PDB entry 1FZ0 | X-ray diffraction, 2.07 A resolution | chains C and E of the 6 polymer chains in the assembly

# Chain C
Name: Methane monooxygenase component A, beta chain
Organism: Methylococcus capsulatus
Notes: EC 1.14.13.25
Reference sequence: P18798 (MEMB_METCA); numbering as in UniProt (aligned over 1-389)
Amino-acid sequence (389 residues; row label = number of the first residue in the row):
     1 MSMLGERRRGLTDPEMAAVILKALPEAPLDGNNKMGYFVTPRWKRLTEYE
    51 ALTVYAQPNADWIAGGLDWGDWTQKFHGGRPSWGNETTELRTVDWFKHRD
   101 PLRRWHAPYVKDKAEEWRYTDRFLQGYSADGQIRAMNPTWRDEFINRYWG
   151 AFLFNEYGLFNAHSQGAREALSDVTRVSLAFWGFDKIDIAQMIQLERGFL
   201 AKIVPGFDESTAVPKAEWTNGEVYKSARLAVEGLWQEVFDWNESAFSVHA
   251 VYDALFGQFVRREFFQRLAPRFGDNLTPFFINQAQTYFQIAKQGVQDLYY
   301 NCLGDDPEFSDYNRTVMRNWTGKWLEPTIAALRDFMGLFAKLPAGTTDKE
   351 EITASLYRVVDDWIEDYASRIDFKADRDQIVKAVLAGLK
Disordered / not traced: 1
Sequence notes: conflict Arg-370 (Ala in P18798)
Bound ions: Ca2+ site 1 near Asp-348 (its only coordinating residue here); Ca2+ site 2: Asp-376, Asp-378

# Chain E
Name: Methane monooxygenase component A, gamma chain
Organism: Methylococcus capsulatus
Notes: EC 1.14.13.25
Reference sequence: P11987 (MEMG_METCA); residues 1-170 here = UniProt positions 1-170
Amino-acid sequence (170 residues; row label = number of the first residue in the row):
     1 MAKLGIHSNDTRDAWVNKIAQLNTLEKAAEMLKQFRMDHTTPFRNSYELD
    51 NDYLWIEAKLEEKVAVLKARAFNEVDFRHKTAFGEDAKSVLDGTVAKMNA
   101 AKDKWEAEKIHIGFRQAYKPPIMPVNYFLDGERQLGTRLMELRNLNYYDT
   151 PLEELRKQRGVRVVHLQSPH
Disordered / not traced: 1-2, 170

# Chain C / chain E interface
Residue-residue contacts (60; chain C residue first):
  Asp-61(C) / His-7(E)  salt bridge
  Asp-61(C) / Arg-12(E)  salt bridge
  Asp-61(C) / Trp-55(E)
  Trp-62(C) / Leu-54(E)
  Trp-62(C) / Trp-55(E)  hydrophobic
  Trp-62(C) / Ala-58(E)
  Leu-67(C) / His-7(E)  hydrogen bond (backbone-side chain)
  Asp-68(C) / His-7(E)
  Trp-69(C) / Ile-6(E)  hydrophobic
  Trp-69(C) / His-7(E)
  Gly-70(C) / Leu-54(E)
  Asp-71(C) / Tyr-53(E)
  Asp-71(C) / Leu-54(E)
  His-77(C) / His-111(E)
  His-77(C) / Leu-139(E)
  His-77(C) / Met-140(E)
  His-77(C) / Arg-143(E)  hydrogen bond
  Gly-78(C) / His-111(E)
  Gly-78(C) / Ile-112(E)
  Gly-78(C) / Arg-115(E)
  Gly-78(C) / Leu-139(E)
  Gly-79(C) / Arg-115(E)
  Arg-80(C) / Arg-115(E)
  Arg-80(C) / Glu-132(E)
  Pro-81(C) / Arg-115(E)
  Asn-85(C) / Ala-58(E)
  Asn-85(C) / Glu-61(E)
  Glu-86(C) / Arg-115(E)  salt bridge
  Glu-86(C) / Lys-119(E)
  Glu-86(C) / Pro-120(E)
  Glu-86(C) / Val-125(E)
  Glu-86(C) / Phe-128(E)
  Thr-88(C) / Val-125(E)
  Glu-89(C) / Pro-124(E)
  Glu-89(C) / Val-125(E)  hydrogen bond (side chain-backbone)
  Arg-91(C) / Ala-58(E)
  Arg-91(C) / Glu-61(E)  salt bridge
  Arg-91(C) / Pro-121(E)
  Gln-165(C) / Leu-129(E)
  Val-238(C) / Asn-126(E)
  Phe-239(C) / Asn-126(E)  hydrogen bond (backbone-side chain)
  Phe-239(C) / Leu-129(E)
  Phe-239(C) / Asp-130(E)
  Asp-240(C) / Val-125(E)
  Asp-240(C) / Asn-126(E)  hydrogen bond (backbone-side chain)
  Glu-243(C) / Asn-126(E)  hydrogen bond
  Phe-309(C) / Glu-62(E)
  Phe-309(C) / Val-66(E)  hydrophobic
  Tyr-312(C) / Ala-65(E)
  Tyr-312(C) / Val-66(E)  hydrophobic
  Tyr-312(C) / Ala-69(E)  hydrophobic
  Tyr-312(C) / Phe-77(E)
  Thr-315(C) / Ala-69(E)
  Val-316(C) / Phe-77(E)  hydrophobic
  Arg-318(C) / Glu-74(E)
  Asn-319(C) / Glu-74(E)  hydrogen bond (side chain-backbone)
  Asn-319(C) / Phe-77(E)
  Asn-319(C) / Arg-78(E)  hydrogen bond
  Lys-323(C) / Arg-78(E)
  Lys-323(C) / Asn-126(E)
Other interface residues (no listed pair), chain C (32 interface residues in all): Thr-87, Glu-237, Glu-308
Other interface residues (no listed pair), chain E (33 interface residues in all): Arg-133, Asn-144

# Overview
The interface between chain C and chain E involves 32 residues on one side and 33 on the other; the contacts
include 8 hydrogen bonds and 4 salt bridges. Among the polar pairs are Asp-61(C)/His-7(E), Asp-61(C)/Arg-12(E)
and Glu-86(C)/Arg-115(E).
Chain C is Methane monooxygenase component A, beta chain and chain E is Methane monooxygenase component A,
gamma chain, both from Methylococcus capsulatus; the structure, Methane monooxygenase hydroxylase, form II
mixed-valent grown anaerobically, was determined by X-ray diffraction (same publication as 1FYZ, 1FZ1, 1FZ2,
1FZ3, 1FZ4 and 1FZ5).
